9CF3 - chains C and P of the 5 polymer chains in the assembly; structure by electron microscopy, 3.20 A resolution.

== Chain C ==
Molecule: Peptidyl-prolyl cis-trans isomerase
From: Saccharomyces cerevisiae
Notes: EC 5.2.1.8
UniProtKB: P14832 (CYPH_YEAST); residue numbers follow UniProt; this construct covers 1-162
Amino-acid sequence (162 residues; numbered 1 to 162; the number before each row is that of its first residue):
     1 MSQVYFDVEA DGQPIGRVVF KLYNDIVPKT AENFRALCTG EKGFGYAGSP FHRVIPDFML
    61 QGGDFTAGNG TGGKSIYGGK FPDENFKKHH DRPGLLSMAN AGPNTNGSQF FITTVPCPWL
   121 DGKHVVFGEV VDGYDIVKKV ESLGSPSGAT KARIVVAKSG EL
Swiss-Prot annotation at these positions:
  - modified residue: Ser2 (N-acetylserine), Thr71 (Phosphothreonine), Ser142 (Phosphoserine), Ser145 (Phosphoserine)
  - cross-link (Glycyl lysine isopeptide (Lys-Gly)): Lys29 (interchain with G-Cter in ubiquitin), Lys42 (interchain with G-Cter in ubiquitin), Lys123 (interchain with G-Cter in ubiquitin), Lys139 (interchain with G-Cter in ubiquitin), Lys151 (interchain with G-Cter in ubiquitin), Lys158 (interchain with G-Cter in ubiquitin)

== Chain P ==
Molecule: Maltose/maltodextrin-binding periplasmic protein, Parasitella parasitica Fanzor 1
From: Parasitella parasitica
UniProtKB: chimeric construct of P0AEX9, A0A0B7NJM7: residues -390 to -25 from P0AEX9 (MALE_ECOLI) positions 27-392 (UniProt number = residue number + 417); residues 3-850 from A0A0B7NJM7 positions 2-849 (UniProt number = residue number - 1)
Amino-acid sequence (1259 residues; row label = number of the first residue in the row; numbers below 1 keep their minus sign (Met-408 is residue -408)):
  -408 MKSSHHHHHH HHHHGSSMKI EEGKLVIWIN GDKGYNGLAE VGKKFEKDTG IKVTVEHPDK
  -348 LEEKFPQVAA TGDGPDIIFW AHDRFGGYAQ SGLLAEITPD KAFQDKLYPF TWDAVRYNGK
  -288 LIAYPIAVEA LSLIYNKDLL PNPPKTWEEI PALDKELKAK GKSALMFNLQ EPYFTWPLIA
  -228 ADGGYAFKYE NGKYDIKDVG VDNAGAKAGL TFLVDLIKNK HMNADTDYSI AEAAFNKGET
  -168 AMTINGPWAW SNIDTSKVNY GVTVLPTFKG QPSKPFVGVL SAGINAASPN KELAKEFLEN
  -108 YLLTDEGLEA VNKDKPLGAV ALKSYEEELA KDPRIAATME NAQKGEIMPN IPQMSAFWYA
   -48 VRTAVINAAS GRQTVDEALK DAQTNSSSNN NNNNNNNNLG IEENLYFQSN AEAESDDDFQ
    12 PPIIRRKRSS RENTQQSGSQ KRLKGKDKEI VADDNPILNT TTLDDYDYDD FQPPVVKRPD
    72 IGESSSSVNP TFFAAESSTR ASHTSNNTPN TPSKRVITIK TTIKGIWKYD YRQPLYDLVH
   132 TTNLLVTHTY AFTKYIFLKE LATDENFAFN ELITKDFFVE VFLSLVSAKA GNSERLKDTT
   192 KRYRSLIGKH KDAYFEDAKY TPISLAYAQQ IALYECAKVQ TAYFNNMKAH FGNRLRALIN
   252 KLFKKKEKVE SLTKEMEANN FSIKEIKQAI RKNVYQPCNQ VKLAITKKNM PESGLLDDKS
   312 VTQLNEFFSM YAVDYTFQKE SIFYDVVANP EKHFKAFYKL AQLSEAYEVK PFACFPLRRT
   372 FIPCYMTVDS KILNYHILKN KKVLKMDEKF NAWGRVVNLE RKAFKSQGCK KTLHFQGTLE
   432 TDGVGVSILK QNTDTNRKSV MPKKPLEDID DETKYIEKLE DAELKQTLGK CVLMDPGRRD
   492 LLYCMKETSR ADKKEIMIFT KNDRSKCSRH FRRLRKLLQP SQIREAETYL SGFATKSVNM
   552 EKFVEYIQAR ASVKDILYEY YGNETAKSIT EFYPESQFDF KVDQKCNLYY ENLFVAKIRG
   612 FYPQPEHEPN DITLKSHMYH TYLQIMLNQK HISERLNSEK RRKIEDLAKA ILEQPHESGH
   672 KTTISSLLGK LRLLPFRKMK FSTKLFSDNN DRKLVKNIKK KFGADAVLVL GNWSAPNTKY
   732 QDPTRNKGLR RMLKKNGFPL YLIDEFRTSS FCPKCESDLE KFKVIPNPRP HNQEKQPKVL
   792 CHGLLRCKNM SCLEQQTSEG NQRLWNRDQA AVLNFRKILN CLRETKQRPP LFSREPSKN
Disordered / not traced: -408 to 102, 449-464, 845-850
Differences from the reference sequence: expression tag (-408 to -391); linker (-24 to 2)
Metal / ion sites: Mg2+: Asp486, Glu756 (shared with 1 residue of chain T); Zn2+: Cys763, Cys766, Cys798, Cys803

== Chain C / chain P interface ==
Contacting residue pairs (33; chain C residue first):
  Arg53(C) - Pro614(P)  hydrogen bond (side chain-backbone)
  Arg53(C) - Gln615(P)
  Ile55(C) - Pro616(P)
  Phe58(C) - Gln615(P)
  Phe58(C) - Pro616(P)
  Gln61(C) - Gly611(P)
  Gly70(C) - Arg610(P)  hydrogen bond (backbone-backbone)
  Gly70(C) - Gly611(P)
  Thr71(C) - Lys608(P)
  Thr71(C) - Ile636(P)
  Gly73(C) - Arg610(P)  hydrogen bond (backbone-side chain)
  Gly79(C) - Arg610(P)  hydrogen bond (backbone-side chain)
  Lys80(C) - Arg610(P)
  Ala99(C) - Pro614(P)  hydrophobic
  Asn100(C) - Arg610(P)
  Asn100(C) - Tyr613(P)
  Asn100(C) - Pro614(P)
  Ala101(C) - Cys597(P)  hydrophobic
  Ala101(C) - Ile609(P)
  Ala101(C) - Arg610(P)  hydrogen bond (backbone-backbone)
  Ala101(C) - Tyr613(P)
  Gly102(C) - Tyr613(P)
  Asn106(C) - Arg610(P)
  Gly107(C) - Arg610(P)
  Gln109(C) - Arg610(P)
  Gln109(C) - Gly611(P)
  Trp119(C) - Gln615(P)
  Trp119(C) - Glu617(P)
  His124(C) - Pro614(P)
  Pro146(C) - Leu625(P)  hydrophobic
  Ser147(C) - Leu625(P)
  Ser147(C) - His628(P)  hydrogen bond
  Ser147(C) - Met629(P)
Interface residues without a listed pair, chain C (26 interface residues in all): Met59, Asn69, Gly72, Lys74, Leu120, Ala149
Interface residues without a listed pair, chain P (16 interface residues in all): Ala607, Phe612

== In short ==
The interface between chain C and chain P involves 26 residues on one side and 16 on the other; the contacts
include 6 hydrogen bonds. Polar pairs include Arg53(C)-Pro614(P), Gly73(C)-Arg610(P) and Gly79(C)-Arg610(P).
The Mg2+ site is built by Asp486(P) and Glu756(P).
Chain C is Peptidyl-prolyl cis-trans isomerase (Saccharomyces cerevisiae) and chain P is
Maltose/maltodextrin-binding periplasmic protein, Parasitella parasitica Fanzor 1 (Parasitella parasitica);
the structure, Parasitella parasitica Fanzor (PpFz) State 4, was determined by electron microscopy, deposited
together with 9CER, 9CES, 9CET, 9CEU, 9CEV, 9CEW and 6 further entries.
